2NOE - chains B and A of the 3 polymer chains in the assembly; structure by X-ray diffraction, 2.20 A resolution.

# Chain B
Molecule: 15-nt DNA strand
Sequence (15 nucleotides; numbered 2 to 16; the number before each row is that of its first residue):
     2 GGTAGACCTG GACGC
Unresolved in the structure: 2, 16

# Chain A
Name: N-glycosylase/DNA lyase
Source organism: Homo sapiens
Notes: EC 3.2.2.-, 4.2.99.18; fragment: 8-oxoguanine DNA glycosylase, DNA-(apurinic or apyrimidinic site) lyase
UniProt: O15527 (OGG1_HUMAN); residue numbers follow UniProt; this construct covers 12-327
Sequence (325 residues; numbered 3 to 327; the number before each row is that of its first residue):
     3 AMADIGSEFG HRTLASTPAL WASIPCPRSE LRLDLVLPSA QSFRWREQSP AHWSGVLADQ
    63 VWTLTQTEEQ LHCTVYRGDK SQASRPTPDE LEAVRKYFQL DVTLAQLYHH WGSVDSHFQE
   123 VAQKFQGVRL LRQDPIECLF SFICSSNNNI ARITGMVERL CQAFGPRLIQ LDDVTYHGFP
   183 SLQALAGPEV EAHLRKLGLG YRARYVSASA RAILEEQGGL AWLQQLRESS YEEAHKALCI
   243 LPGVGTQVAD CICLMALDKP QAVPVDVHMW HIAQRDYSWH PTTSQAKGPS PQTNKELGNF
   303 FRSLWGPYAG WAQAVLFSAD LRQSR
Unresolved in the structure: 3-8, 80-82, 326-327
Sequence notes: cloning artifact (3-11); engineered mutation Ala-42 (Gly in O15527), Gln-249 (Lys in O15527)
Swiss-Prot annotation at these positions:
  - binding site (DNA): Asn-149, Arg-154, Arg-204, His-270, Gln-287
  - binding site (8-oxoguanine): Pro-266, Asp-268, Gln-315, Phe-319
Bound ions: Ca2+: Cys-241, Val-246 (shared with 1 residue of chain C)

# Interface between chain B and chain A
Pairs across the interface (15; chain B residue first):
  DT4(B) / Gln-287(A)  phosphate contact
  DT4(B) / Ala-288(A)  hydrogen bond to the phosphate
  DT4(B) / Ser-292(A)  phosphate contact
  DT4(B) / Pro-293(A)  base contact
  DC8(B) / Asn-149(A)  base contact
  DC8(B) / Tyr-203(A)  phosphate contact
  DC9(B) / Asn-149(A)  hydrogen bond to the base
  DC9(B) / Arg-154(A)  hydrogen bond to the base
  DC9(B) / Leu-201(A)  base contact
  DC9(B) / Gly-202(A)  sugar contact
  DC9(B) / Tyr-203(A)  hydrogen bond to the sugar
  DC9(B) / Arg-204(A)  hydrogen bond to the base
  DT10(B) / Arg-154(A)  hydrogen bond to the sugar
  DT10(B) / Gly-200(A)  sugar contact
  DG11(B) / Asn-151(A)  base contact
Also at the interface, not in a pair above, chain B (6 interface residues in all): DG3
Also at the interface, not in a pair above, chain A (14 interface residues in all): Asn-150, Arg-197

# Summary
6 residues of chain B and 14 residues of chain A are in contact, with 6 hydrogen bonds. Polar pairs include
DC9(B)/Asn-149(A), DC9(B)/Arg-154(A) and DC9(B)/Arg-204(A). Curated annotation (UniProt) lists 5 DNA-binding
residues and 4 residues binding 8-oxoguanine on chain A.
Here chain B is a 15-nt DNA strand and chain A is N-glycosylase/DNA lyase (Homo sapiens). Entry 2NOE
(Structure of catalytically inactive G42A human 8-oxoguanine glycosylase complexed to 8-oxoguanine DNA) was
determined by X-ray diffraction (same publication as 2NOB, 2NOF, 2NOH, 2NOI, 2NOL and 2NOZ).
